PDB entry 8YT2 | X-ray diffraction, 2.02 A resolution | chain A

# Chain A
Name: 2-amino-3-carboxymuconate 6-semialdehyde decarboxylase
Organism: Pseudomonas fluorescens
UniProtKB: Q83V25 (Q83V25_PSEFL); residues 1-334 here = UniProt positions 1-334
Sequence (334 residues; numbered 1 to 334; the number before each row is that of its first residue):
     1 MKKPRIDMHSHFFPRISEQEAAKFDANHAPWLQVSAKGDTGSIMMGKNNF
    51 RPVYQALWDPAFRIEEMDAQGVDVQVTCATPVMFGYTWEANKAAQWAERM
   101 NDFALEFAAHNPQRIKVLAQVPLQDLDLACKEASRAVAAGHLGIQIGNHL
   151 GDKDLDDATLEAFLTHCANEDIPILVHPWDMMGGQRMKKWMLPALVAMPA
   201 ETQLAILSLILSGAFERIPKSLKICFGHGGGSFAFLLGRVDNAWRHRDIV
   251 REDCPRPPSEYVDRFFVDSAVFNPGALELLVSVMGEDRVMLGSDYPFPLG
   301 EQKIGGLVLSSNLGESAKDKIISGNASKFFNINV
Not modelled in the structure: 1-3, 37, 334
Construct notes: engineered mutation Ala-194 (Trp in Q83V25)
Ion coordination: Zn2+: His-9, His-11, His-177, Asp-294
Reported in the primary citation:
  - mutagenesis - W194A (26-fold), H228A (142-fold): decreased catalytic activity on ACMS
  - mutagenesis - W194A, H228A: unchanged catalytic activity
  - mutagenesis - R51A, R239A: abolished catalytic activity on OAA
  - mutagenesis - R51A, H228Y: abolished catalytic activity on ACMS (citing earlier work)
  - catalytic residues: Arg-51, Arg-239
  - catalytic residues: His-228 (citing earlier work)

# In short
His-9, His-11, His-177 and Asp-294 coordinate Zn2+. The paper reports catalytic residues Arg-51, Arg-239 and
His-228; W194A and H228A reduce catalytic activity on ACMS; 5 substitutions were tested in all.
Chain A is 2-amino-3-carboxymuconate 6-semialdehyde decarboxylase (Pseudomonas fluorescens); the structure,
Crystal structure of ACMSD mutant W194A, was determined by X-ray diffraction (same publication as 8YT1).
